2AXF - chains A and C of the 3 polymer chains in the assembly; structure by X-ray diffraction, 1.80 A resolution.

== Chain A ==
Protein: HLA class I histocompatibility antigen, B*3508 heavy chain
From: Homo sapiens
Reference sequence: P30685 (1B35_HUMAN); residues 1-276 here correspond to UniProt positions 25-300 (UniProt number = residue number + 24)
Sequence (276 residues; each row starts with the number of its first residue):
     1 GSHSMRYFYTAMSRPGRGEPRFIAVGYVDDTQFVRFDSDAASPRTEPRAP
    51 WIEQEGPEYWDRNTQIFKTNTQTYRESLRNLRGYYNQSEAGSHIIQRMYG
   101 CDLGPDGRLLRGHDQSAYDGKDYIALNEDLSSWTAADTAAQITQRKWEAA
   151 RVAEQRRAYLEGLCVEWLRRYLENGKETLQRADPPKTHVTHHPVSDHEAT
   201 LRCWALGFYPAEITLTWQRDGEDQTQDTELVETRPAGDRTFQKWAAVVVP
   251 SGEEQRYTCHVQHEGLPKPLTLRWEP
Disulfides: Cys101-Cys164, Cys203-Cys259
Reported in the primary citation:
  - contacts within the chain: Asp114-Arg156 (salt bridge), Arg97-Arg156, Leu126-Arg156 (hydrophobic contact), Val152-Arg156 (hydrophobic contact)

== Chain C ==
Protein: 10-mer peptide from BZLF1 trans-activator protein
Reference sequence: P03206 (BZLF1_EBV); residues 1-10 here correspond to UniProt positions 77-86 (UniProt number = residue number + 76)
Sequence (10 residues; each row starts with the number of its first residue):
     1 APQPAPENAY

== Chain A / chain C interface ==
Contacting residue pairs (45; chain A residue first):
  Met5(A) - Ala1(C)
  Tyr7(A) - Ala1(C)  hydrogen bond (side chain-backbone)
  Tyr7(A) - Pro2(C)
  Tyr9(A) - Pro2(C)
  Tyr9(A) - Glu7(C)
  Asn63(A) - Pro2(C)
  Ile66(A) - Gln3(C)
  Ile66(A) - Ala5(C)  hydrophobic
  Phe67(A) - Pro2(C)  hydrophobic
  Thr69(A) - Pro6(C)
  Asn70(A) - Glu7(C)
  Thr73(A) - Glu7(C)
  Thr73(A) - Ala9(C)
  Tyr74(A) - Glu7(C)  hydrogen bond
  Tyr74(A) - Tyr10(C)  hydrophobic
  Glu76(A) - Ala9(C)
  Ser77(A) - Ala9(C)
  Ser77(A) - Tyr10(C)  hydrogen bond (side chain-backbone)
  Asn80(A) - Tyr10(C)
  Leu81(A) - Tyr10(C)  hydrophobic
  Tyr84(A) - Tyr10(C)  hydrogen bond (side chain-backbone)
  Ile95(A) - Tyr10(C)
  Arg97(A) - Glu7(C)  salt bridge
  Arg97(A) - Tyr10(C)  hydrogen bond
  Tyr99(A) - Pro2(C)
  Tyr99(A) - Gln3(C)  hydrogen bond (side chain-backbone)
  Ser116(A) - Tyr10(C)  hydrogen bond
  Tyr123(A) - Tyr10(C)  hydrophobic
  Thr143(A) - Tyr10(C)  hydrogen bond (side chain-backbone)
  Lys146(A) - Asn8(C)
  Lys146(A) - Ala9(C)
  Lys146(A) - Tyr10(C)  hydrogen bond (side chain-backbone)
  Trp147(A) - Asn8(C)
  Trp147(A) - Ala9(C)  hydrogen bond (side chain-backbone)
  Trp147(A) - Tyr10(C)  hydrophobic
  Ala150(A) - Asn8(C)
  Val152(A) - Asn8(C)
  Gln155(A) - Gln3(C)
  Arg156(A) - Gln3(C)
  Tyr159(A) - Ala1(C)  hydrogen bond (side chain-backbone)
  Tyr159(A) - Pro2(C)
  Tyr159(A) - Gln3(C)
  Tyr159(A) - Pro4(C)
  Trp167(A) - Ala1(C)
  Tyr171(A) - Ala1(C)  hydrogen bond (side chain-backbone)
Interface residues without a listed pair, chain A (34 interface residues in all): Tyr59, Arg62, Ile124, Leu163
From the paper, about this interface:
  - residue pairs: Met5(A)-Ala1(C), Tyr7(A)-Ala1(C) (hydrogen bond), Tyr7(A)-Pro2(C), Tyr9(A)-Pro2(C), Tyr9(A)-Gln3(C) (water-mediated contact), Tyr9(A)-Glu7(C), Arg62(A)-Pro2(C) (water-mediated contact), Asn63(A)-Pro2(C), Ile66(A)-Gln3(C), Ile66(A)-Ala5(C), Phe67(A)-Pro2(C), Thr69(A)-Pro6(C), Asn70(A)-Gln3(C) (water-mediated contact), Asn70(A)-Glu7(C), Thr73(A)-Ala9(C), Tyr74(A)-Glu7(C) (hydrogen bond), Tyr74(A)-Tyr10(C), Glu76(A)-Ala9(C), Ser77(A)-Ala9(C), Ser77(A)-Tyr10(C) (hydrogen bond), Asn80(A)-Tyr10(C) (hydrogen bond), Leu81(A)-Tyr10(C), Tyr84(A)-Tyr10(C) (hydrogen bond), Ile95(A)-Tyr10(C), Arg97(A)-Glu7(C) (salt bridge), Arg97(A)-Asn8(C) (water-mediated contact), Arg97(A)-Tyr10(C), Tyr99(A)-Pro2(C), Tyr99(A)-Gln3(C) (hydrogen bond), Ser116(A)-Tyr10(C) (hydrogen bond), Tyr123(A)-Tyr10(C), Thr143(A)-Tyr10(C) (hydrogen bond), Lys146(A)-Asn8(C), Lys146(A)-Tyr10(C) (hydrogen bond), Trp147(A)-Asn8(C), Trp147(A)-Ala9(C) (hydrogen bond), Trp147(A)-Tyr10(C), Ala150(A)-Asn8(C), Val152(A)-Asn8(C), Gln155(A)-Gln3(C), Arg156(A)-Glu7(C), Arg156(A)-Gln3(C) (hydrogen bond), Tyr159(A)-Ala1(C) (hydrogen bond), Tyr159(A)-Pro2(C), Tyr159(A)-Gln3(C), Tyr159(A)-Pro4(C), Trp167(A)-Ala1(C), Tyr171(A)-Ala1(C) (hydrogen bond)

== Overview ==
Chain A and chain C form an interface of 34 and 10 residues respectively, with 12 hydrogen bonds and 1 salt
bridge. Polar contacts include Arg97(A)-Glu7(C), Tyr7(A)-Ala1(C) and Tyr74(A)-Glu7(C). The paper describes
contacts between Met5(A) and Ala1(C), Tyr7(A) and Pro2(C) and Tyr9(A) and Pro2(C) among others; hydrogen bonds
between Tyr7(A) and Ala1(C), Tyr74(A) and Glu7(C) and Ser77(A) and Tyr10(C) among others; water-mediated
contacts between Tyr9(A) and Gln3(C), Arg62(A) and Pro2(C) and Asn70(A) and Gln3(C) among others. From the
paper: contacts within the chain involving Asp114(A), Arg156(A) and Arg97(A) among others.
Here chain A is HLA class I histocompatibility antigen, B*3508 heavy chain (Homo sapiens) and chain C is a
10-mer peptide from BZLF1 trans-activator protein. Entry 2AXF (The Immunogenicity of a Viral Cytotoxic T Cell
Epitope is controlled by its MHC-bound Conformation) was determined by X-ray diffraction together with 2AXG
from the same study.
